Entry 2RH2 (X-ray diffraction, 0.96 A resolution); this record covers chain A.

[Chain A]
Protein: Dihydrofolate reductase type 2
Source organism: Escherichia coli
Notes: EC 1.5.1.3
UniProt: P00383 (DYR21_ECOLX); residue numbers follow UniProt; this construct covers 17-78
Chain sequence (62 residues; each row starts with the number of its first residue):
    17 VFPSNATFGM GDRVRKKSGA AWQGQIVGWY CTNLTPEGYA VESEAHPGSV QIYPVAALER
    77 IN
Unresolved in the structure: 17-20
UniProt features mapped onto this chain:
  - binding site (NADP(+)): Lys32 to Ala36, Val66 to Tyr69
  - binding site (substrate): Ile68
  - mutagenesis: Ser65 (S65A: No effect), Gln67 (Q67C: Decreases affinity for NADPH and dihydrofolate about 9-fold; Q67H: Increases affinity for dihydrofolate 36-fold. Increases affinity for NADPH 110-fold), Ile68 (I68L/M: Decreases affinity for dihydrofolate about 5-fold. Decreases affinity for NADPH about 7-fold), Tyr69 (Y69F: Decreases affinity for dihydrofolate about 9-fold. Decreases affinity for NADPH about 22-fold; Y69H: Decreases affinity for dihydrofolate about 9-fold. Decreases affinity for NADPH about 60-fold)
From the paper describing this entry:
  - binding site for (4R)-2-methylpentane-2,4-diol: Phe24, Gly25, Met26, Ile42, Trp45, Leu50, Tyr55
  - conformationally variable residues (side-chain flip): Trp38, Gln67

[Summary]
Curated annotation (UniProt) lists 9 NADP+-binding residues, substrate-binding residue Ile68 and 4 mutagenesis
sites. From the paper: a binding site for (4R)-2-methylpentane-2,4-diol at Phe24, Gly25 and Met26 among
others; conformational variability at Trp38 and Gln67.
Chain A is Dihydrofolate reductase type 2 (Escherichia coli); the structure, High Resolution DHFR R-67, was
determined by X-ray diffraction (same publication as 2RK1 and 2RK2).
